1JZN - chains B and C of the 5 polymer chains in the assembly; structure by X-ray diffraction, 2.20 A resolution.

Chain B (and C):
Name: Galactose-specific lectin
Organism: Crotalus atrox
Notes: chain C of this document is another copy of the same molecule, construct and numbering; everything in this record applies to it too
UniProt: P21963 (LECG_CROAT); residues 1-135 here = UniProt positions 1-135
Amino-acid sequence (135 residues; numbered 1 to 135; the number before each row is that of its first residue):
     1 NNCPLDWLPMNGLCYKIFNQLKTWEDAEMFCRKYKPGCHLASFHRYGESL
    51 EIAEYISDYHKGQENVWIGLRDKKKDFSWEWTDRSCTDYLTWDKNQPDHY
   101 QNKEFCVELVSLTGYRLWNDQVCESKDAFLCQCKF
Disulfides: Cys3-Cys14, Cys31-Cys131, Cys38-Cys133, Cys106-Cys123
Metal / ion sites: Na+: Tyr15, Ser42, Gln132; Ca2+: Gln96, Asp98, Glu104, Asn119, Asp120 (together with beta-D-galactopyranose)
Swiss-Prot annotation at these positions:
  - motif: Gln96 to Asp98 (Galactose-binding)
  - binding site (Ca(2+)): Gln96, Asp98, Glu104, Asn119, Asp120

How chain B and chain C interact:
Contacting residue pairs (31; chain B residue first):
  Asn1(B) - Asn1(C)  hydrogen bond (backbone-side chain)
  Asn2(B) - Asn1(C)  hydrogen bond (backbone-side chain)
  Cys3(B) - Asn1(C)
  Arg32(B) - Glu54(C)  salt bridge
  Arg32(B) - Asp58(C)  salt bridge
  Arg32(B) - Tyr59(C)  hydrogen bond (backbone-side chain)
  Lys33(B) - Asp58(C)  hydrogen bond (side chain-backbone)
  Lys33(B) - Tyr59(C)  hydrogen bond (backbone-side chain)
  Tyr34(B) - Tyr59(C)
  Lys35(B) - Leu5(C)
  Lys35(B) - Trp7(C)
  Lys35(B) - Pro9(C)
  Lys35(B) - Tyr59(C)  hydrogen bond (backbone-side chain)
  Pro36(B) - Leu5(C)
  Pro36(B) - Asp6(C)
  Pro36(B) - Trp7(C)
  Pro36(B) - Leu8(C)  hydrophobic
  Pro36(B) - Pro9(C)
  Pro36(B) - Tyr55(C)  hydrophobic
  Pro36(B) - Tyr59(C)
  Gly37(B) - Leu8(C)
  His39(B) - Glu54(C)  salt bridge
  Arg84(B) - Leu50(C)
  Arg84(B) - Glu51(C)  salt bridge
  Arg84(B) - Glu54(C)  salt bridge
  Lys134(B) - Pro9(C)  hydrogen bond (side chain-backbone)
  Lys134(B) - Glu51(C)  salt bridge
  Phe135(B) - Asn1(C)
  Phe135(B) - Asn2(C)  hydrogen bond (backbone-backbone)
  Phe135(B) - Cys3(C)  hydrogen bond (backbone-backbone)
  Phe135(B) - Pro9(C)
Other interface residues (no listed pair), chain C (15 interface residues in all): Met10

Summary:
13 residues of chain B face 15 of chain C across their interface; the contacts include 9 hydrogen bonds and 6
salt bridges. Polar contacts include Arg32(B)-Glu54(C), Arg32(B)-Asp58(C) and His39(B)-Glu54(C). Tyr15(B),
Ser42(B) and Gln132(B) coordinate Na+. From UniProt: 5 Ca2+-binding residues on chain B.
Both chains are Galactose-specific lectin (Crotalus atrox). Entry 1JZN (crystal structure of a
galactose-specific C-type lectin) was determined by X-ray diffraction (same publication as 1MUQ).
